PDB entry 7ZHQ | X-ray diffraction, 1.80 A resolution | chain A

== Chain A ==
Name: Tau-tubulin kinase 1
From: Homo sapiens
Notes: EC 2.7.11.1
UniProtKB: Q5TCY1 (TTBK1_HUMAN); numbering as in UniProt (aligned over 13-320)
Sequence (309 residues; numbered 12 to 320; the number before each row is that of its first residue):
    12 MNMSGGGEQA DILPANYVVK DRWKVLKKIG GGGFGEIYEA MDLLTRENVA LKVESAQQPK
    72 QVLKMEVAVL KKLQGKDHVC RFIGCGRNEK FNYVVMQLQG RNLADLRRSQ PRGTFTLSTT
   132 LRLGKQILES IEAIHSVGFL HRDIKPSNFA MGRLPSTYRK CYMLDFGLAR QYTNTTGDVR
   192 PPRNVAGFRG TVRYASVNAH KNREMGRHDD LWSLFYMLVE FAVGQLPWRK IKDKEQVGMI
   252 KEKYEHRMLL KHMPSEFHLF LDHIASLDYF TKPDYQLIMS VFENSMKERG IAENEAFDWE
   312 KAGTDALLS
Not modelled in the structure: 12-20, 314-320
Sequence notes: initiating methionine (12)
Ligand contacts: IRD ((3S)-1-(4-azanyl-3,5,12-triazatetracyclo[9.7.0.02,7.013,18]octadeca-1(11),2,4,6,13(18),14,16-heptaen-16-yl)-3-methyl-pent-1-yn-3-ol): Ile40, Ile48, Ala61, Lys63, Glu77, Leu81, Cys91, Val105, Met107, Gln108, Leu109, Gln110, Met174, Leu175, Asp176, Phe177, Gly178
Reported in the primary citation:
  - binding site for IRD: Lys63, Glu77, Leu81, Met107, Gln108, Gln110, Phe177
  - catalytic residues: Lys63 (citing earlier work)

== Overview ==
Ligands of chain A: compound IRD. The paper reports the catalytic residue Lys63; a binding site for IRD at
Lys63, Glu77 and Leu81 among others.
Chain A is Tau-tubulin kinase 1 (Homo sapiens); the structure, Crystal structure of TTBK1 in complex with
compound 10 (7-009), was determined by X-ray diffraction (same publication as 7ZHN, 7ZHO and 7ZHP).
